PDB entry 7RT5 | X-ray diffraction, 1.29 A resolution | chain A

# Chain A
Molecule: Isoform 2B of GTPase KRas
From: Homo sapiens
Notes: EC 3.6.5.2
Reference sequence: P01116-2 (RASK-2_HUMAN); residue numbers follow UniProt; this construct covers 1-169
Amino-acid sequence (170 residues; each row starts with the number of its first residue; numbering starts at 0):
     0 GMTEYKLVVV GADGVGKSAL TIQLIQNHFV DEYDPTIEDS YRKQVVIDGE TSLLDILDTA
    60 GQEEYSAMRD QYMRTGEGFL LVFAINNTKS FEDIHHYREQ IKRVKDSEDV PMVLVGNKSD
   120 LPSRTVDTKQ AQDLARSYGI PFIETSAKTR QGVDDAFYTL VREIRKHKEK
Disordered / not traced: 0
Construct notes: expression tag (0); engineered mutation Asp12 (Gly in P01116-2); conflict Ser51 (Cys in P01116-2), Leu80 (Cys in P01116-2), Ser118 (Cys in P01116-2)
Ion coordination: Mg2+: Ser17 (together with GDP)
Ligand contacts:
  - 7OE (4-[(1R,5S)-3,8-diazabicyclo[3.2.1]octan-3-yl]-7-(8-ethynyl-7-fluoronaphthalen-1-yl)-8-fluoro-2-{[(4s,7as)-tetrahydro-1H-pyrrolizin-7a(5H)-yl]methoxy}pyrido[4,3-d]pyrimidine): Val9, Gly10, Ala11, Asp12, Thr58, Ala59, Gly60, Gln61, Glu62, Glu63, Tyr64, Arg68, Asp69, Met72, Phe78, Lys88, Asp92, His95, Tyr96, Gln99, Ile100, Arg102, Val103
  - GDP (guanosine-5'-diphosphate): Ala11, Asp12, Gly13, Val14, Gly15, Lys16, Ser17, Ala18, Phe28, Val29, Asp30, Tyr32, Asn116, Lys117, Asp119, Leu120, Ser145, Ala146, Lys147
Reported in the primary citation:
  - binding site for 7OE: Val9, Gly10, Thr58, Met72, Phe78, Tyr96, Ile100

# Summary
Bound to chain A: GDP and compound 7OE. From the paper: a binding site for 7OE at Val9, Gly10 and Thr58 among
others.
Chain A is Isoform 2B of GTPase KRas (Homo sapiens); the structure, Crystal structure of KRAS G12D with
compound 36
(4-[(1R,5S)-3,8-diazabicyclo[3.2.1]octan-3-yl]-7-(8-ethynyl-7-fluoronaphthalen-1-yl)-8-fluoro-2-{[(4s,7as)-tetrahydro-1H-pyrrolizin-7a(5H)-yl]methoxy}pyrido[4,3-d]pyrimidine)
bound, was determined by X-ray diffraction (same publication as 7RPZ, 7RT1, 7RT2, 7RT3 and 7RT4).
